7MUS - chains JL and JM of the 205 polymer chains in the assembly; structure by electron microscopy, 4.60 A resolution (low resolution: residue-level contacts below are approximate; hydrogen-bond / salt-bridge calls are withheld).

[Chain JL]
Name: Outer membrane protein, OmpA family protein
From: Legionella pneumophila
Reference sequence: Q5ZXS4 (Q5ZXS4_LEGPH); residues 1-249 here = UniProt positions 1-249
Amino-acid sequence (249 residues; numbered 1 to 249; the number before each row is that of its first residue):
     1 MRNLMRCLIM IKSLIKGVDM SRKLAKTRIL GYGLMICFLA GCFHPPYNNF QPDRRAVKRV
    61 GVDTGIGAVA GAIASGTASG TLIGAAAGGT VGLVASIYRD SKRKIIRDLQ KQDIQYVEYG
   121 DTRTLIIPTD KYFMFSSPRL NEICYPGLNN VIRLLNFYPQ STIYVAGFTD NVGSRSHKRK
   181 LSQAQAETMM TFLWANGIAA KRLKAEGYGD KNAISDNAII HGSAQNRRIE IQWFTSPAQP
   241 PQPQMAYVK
Not modelled in the structure: 1-41, 66-87, 237-249

[Chain JM]
Name: DUF2807 domain-containing protein
From: Legionella pneumophila
Reference sequence: A0A2S6F0F8 (A0A2S6F0F8_LEGPN); residue numbers follow UniProt; this construct covers 1-320
Amino-acid sequence (320 residues; numbered 1 to 320; the number before each row is that of its first residue):
     1 MLKRCYLLIL LMFVLASCAH HKPQTPPAEV KKQGTSSTRQ FRQVSSFNQI VVQGRLNVNL
    61 HTGYNKPEVM LRGDPRDLVQ VRTIVKQNTL YVSLGQGYPD YGAVTVDIKT KFLNRFRYEG
   121 AGVVTGNNLR TSYLDLYLAN EGTTRLAGNI GLQKLEAVGN GVTQINGVSS RNLQIVLKGD
   181 PKVLISGFVN LRQLDMYGKG TLSLYWIKSD TLTIRAKKAA KIQLAGIVNR LDVELWDFAQ
   241 FKGKYLRAQR SFVKTHDKSV AEISAVNHQS SLATDASDIY YYNLSKTRAD FMAFNGSVLD
   301 MREWGQSDLK DFDRYNKQFP
Not modelled in the structure: 1-112

[Chain JL / chain JM interface]
Contacting residue pairs (28; chain JL residue first):
  Y47(JL) - F291(JM)
  N49(JL) - A293(JM)
  N49(JL) - F294(JM)
  F50(JL) - L272(JM)
  F50(JL) - F291(JM)
  F50(JL) - M292(JM)
  Q51(JL) - F294(JM)
  S136(JL) - R314(JM)
  P138(JL) - Y315(JM)
  P138(JL) - Q318(JM)
  R139(JL) - K317(JM)
  R139(JL) - Q318(JM)
  R139(JL) - F319(JM)
  H177(JL) - Y315(JM)
  K180(JL) - Y315(JM)
  Q183(JL) - H268(JM)
  E187(JL) - H268(JM)
  E187(JL) - T287(JM)
  T188(JL) - Q318(JM)
  M190(JL) - F252(JM)
  T191(JL) - S270(JM)
  T191(JL) - A289(JM)
  W194(JL) - F252(JM)
  W194(JL) - V253(JM)
  W194(JL) - K254(JM)
  W194(JL) - S270(JM)
  W194(JL) - L272(JM)
  A200(JL) - R230(JM)
Interface residues without a listed pair, chain JL (19 interface residues in all): A184, F192, A195
Interface residues without a listed pair, chain JM (19 interface residues in all): R250

[In short]
Chain JL and chain JM each contribute 19 residues to their interface.
Here chain JL is Outer membrane protein, OmpA family protein and chain JM is DUF2807 domain-containing
protein, both from Legionella pneumophila. Entry 7MUS (Reconstruction of the Legionella pneumophila Dot/Icm
T4SS 3DVA Map 2) was determined by electron microscopy, deposited together with 7MUC, 7MUD, 7MUE, 7MUQ, 7MUV,
7MUW and 7MUY.
